8ENU - chains H and D of the 4 polymer chains in the assembly; structure by electron microscopy, 3.22 A resolution.

== Chain H ==
Molecule: Complement C3b alpha' chain
Organism: Homo sapiens
UniProt: P01024 (CO3_HUMAN); residues 727-1641 here correspond to UniProt positions 749-1663 (UniProt number = residue number + 22)
Amino-acid sequence (915 residues; row label = number of the first residue in the row):
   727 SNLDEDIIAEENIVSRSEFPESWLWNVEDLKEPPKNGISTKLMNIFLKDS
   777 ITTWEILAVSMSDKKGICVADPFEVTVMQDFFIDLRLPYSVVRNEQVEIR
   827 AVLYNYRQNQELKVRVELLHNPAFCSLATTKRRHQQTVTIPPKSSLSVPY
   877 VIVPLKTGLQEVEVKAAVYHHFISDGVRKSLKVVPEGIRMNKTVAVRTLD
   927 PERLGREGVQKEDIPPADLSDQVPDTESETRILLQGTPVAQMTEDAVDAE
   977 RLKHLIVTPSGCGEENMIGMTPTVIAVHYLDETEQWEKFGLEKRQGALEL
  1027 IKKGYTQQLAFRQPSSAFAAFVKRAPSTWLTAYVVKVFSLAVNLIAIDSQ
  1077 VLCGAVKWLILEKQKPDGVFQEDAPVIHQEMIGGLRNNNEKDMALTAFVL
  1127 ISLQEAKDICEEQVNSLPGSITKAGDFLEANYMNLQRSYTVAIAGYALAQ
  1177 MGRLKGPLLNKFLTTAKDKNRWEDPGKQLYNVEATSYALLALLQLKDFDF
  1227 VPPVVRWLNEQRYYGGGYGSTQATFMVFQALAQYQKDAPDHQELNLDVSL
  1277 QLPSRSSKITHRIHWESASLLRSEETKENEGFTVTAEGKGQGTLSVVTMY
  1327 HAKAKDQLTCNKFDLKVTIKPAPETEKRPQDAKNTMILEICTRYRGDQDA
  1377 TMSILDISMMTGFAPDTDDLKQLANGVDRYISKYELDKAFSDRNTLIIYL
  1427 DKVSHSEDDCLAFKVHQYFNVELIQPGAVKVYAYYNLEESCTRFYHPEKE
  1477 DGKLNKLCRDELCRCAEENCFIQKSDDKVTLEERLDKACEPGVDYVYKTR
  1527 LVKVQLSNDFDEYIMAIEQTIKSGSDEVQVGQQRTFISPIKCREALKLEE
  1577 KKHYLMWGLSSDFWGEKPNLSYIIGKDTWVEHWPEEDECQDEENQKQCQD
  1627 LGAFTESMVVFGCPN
Unresolved in the structure: 727-734, 1334, 1350-1360, 1501-1503
Sequence notes: conflict Glu991 (Gln1013 in P01024)
Swiss-Prot annotation at these positions:
  - region: Glu1612 to Phe1637 (Interaction with CFP/properdin)
  - site: Arg932, Glu933 (Cleavage), Arg1281, Ser1282 (Cleavage), Arg1298, Ser1299 (Cleavage), Asn1641 (Coordinates Mg(2+) for interaction with Complement factor B Bb fragment (CFB))
  - modified residue (Phosphoserine): Ser946, Ser1299, Ser1551
  - glycosylation (N-linked (GlcNAc...) asparagine): Asn917, Asn1595
Cystine bridges: Cys851-Cys1491, Cys1079-Cys1136, Cys1336-Cys1467, Cys1367-Cys1436, Cys1484-Cys1489, Cys1496-Cys1568, Cys1515-Cys1639, Cys1615-Cys1624
Glycans and other covalent adducts: N-acetylglucosamine (NAG) linked to Asn917

== Chain D ==
Molecule: Complement factor B
Organism: Homo sapiens
Notes: EC 3.4.21.47
UniProt: P00751 (CFAB_HUMAN); residues -23 to 739 here correspond to UniProt positions 2-764 (UniProt number = residue number + 25)
Amino-acid sequence (763 residues; row label = number of the first residue in the row; numbers below 1 keep their minus sign (Gly-23 is residue -23)):
   -23 GSNLSPQLCLMPFILGLLSGGVTTTPWSLARPQGSCSLEGVEIKGGSFRL
    27 LQEGQALEYVCPSGFYPYPVQTRTCRSTGSWSTLKTQDQKTVRKAECRAI
    77 HCPRPHDFENGEYWPRSPYYNVSDEISFHCYDGYTLRGSANRTCQVNGRW
   127 SGQTAICDNGAGYCSNPGIPIGTRKVGSQYRLEDSVTYHCSRGLTLRGSQ
   177 RRTCQEGGSWSGTEPSCQDSFMYDTPQEVAEAFLSSLTETIEGVDAEDGH
   227 GPGEQQKRKIVLDPSGSMNIYLVLDGSDSIGASNFTGAKKCLVNLIEKVA
   277 SYGVKPRYGLVTYATYPKIWVKVSEADSSNADWVTKQLNEINYEDHKLKS
   327 GTNTKKALQAVYSMMSWPDDVPPEGWNRTRHVIILMTDGLHNMGGDPITV
   377 IDEIRDLLYIGKDRKNPREDYLDVYVFGVGPLVNQVNINALASKKDNEQH
   427 VFKVKDMENLEDVFYQMIDESQSLSLCGMVWEHRKGTDYHKQPWQAKISV
   477 IRPSKGHESCMGAVVSEYFVLTAAHCFTVDDKEHSIKVSVGGEKRDLEIE
   527 VVLFHPNYNINGKKEAGIPEFYDYDVALIKLKNKLKYGQTIRPICLPCTE
   577 GTTRALRLPPTTTCQQQKEELLPAQDIKALFVSEEEKKLTRKEVYIKNGD
   627 KKGSCERDAQYAPGYDKVKDISEVVTPRFLCTGGVSPYADPNTCRGDSGG
   677 PLIVHKRSRFIQVGVISWGVVDVCKNQKRQKQVPAHARDFHINLFQVLPW
   727 LKEKLQDEDLGFL
Unresolved in the structure: -23 to 10, 218-232, 321-325, 538, 706-707
Swiss-Prot annotation at these positions:
  - active site (Charge relay system): His501, Asp551, Ser674
  - binding site (Mg(2+)): Ser253, Ser255, Thr328
  - binding site (Mn(2+)): Ser253, Ser255, Thr328
  - site: Arg234, Lys235 (Cleavage)
  - glycosylation: Asn97 (N-linked (GlcNAc...) asparagine), Asn117 (N-linked (GlcNAc...) asparagine), Asn260 (N-linked (GlcNAc...) asparagine), Lys266 (N-linked (Glc) (glycation) lysine), Asn353 (N-linked (GlcNAc...) asparagine)
Cystine bridges: Cys12-Cys51, Cys37-Cys73, Cys78-Cys120, Cys106-Cys133, Cys140-Cys180, Cys166-Cys193, Cys453-Cys571, Cys486-Cys502, Cys574-Cys590, Cys631-Cys657, Cys670-Cys700
Glycans and other covalent adducts: N-acetylglucosamine (NAG) linked to Asn97, Asn117, Asn260, Asn353
What the authors report for this chain:
  - conformationally variable residues (loop rearrangement, order/disorder transition): Thr216 to Lys233, Arg234

== Interface between chain H and chain D ==
Residue-residue contacts (39):
  Val740(H) with Pro94(D), hydrophobic
  Ser743(H) with Arg80(D)
  Glu744(H) with Asp83(D)
  Trp749(H) with Tyr107(D)
  Leu750(H) with Tyr107(D)
  Trp751(H) with Tyr107(D); Asp108(D)
  Asn752(H) with Glu88(D), hydrogen bond; Cys106(D); Asp108(D)
  Val753(H) with Asp108(D)
  Phe772(H) with Trp90(D); Pro91(D), hydrophobic
  Lys774(H) with Arg92(D)
  Glu887(H) with His82(D); Arg150(D), salt bridge
  Arg904(H) with His82(D), hydrogen bond
  Glu955(H) with Arg157(D), salt bridge
  Leu1278(H) with Lys391(D)
  Pro1279(H) with Lys391(D)
  Ser1280(H) with Arg390(D)
  Arg1281(H) with Leu158(D); Glu159(D); Lys391(D)
  Ser1282(H) with Lys391(D)
  Glu1301(H) with Arg157(D), salt bridge; Glu159(D)
  Thr1302(H) with Glu159(D)
  Lys1303(H) with Glu159(D), hydrogen bond (backbone-side chain)
  Lys1548(H) with Met369(D)
  Ser1549(H) with Gly370(D); Gly371(D)
  Ser1551(H) with Gly371(D); Asp372(D)
  Cys1639(H) with Met369(D)
  Asn1641(H) with Asp254(D); Gly327(D); Thr328(D), hydrogen bond (backbone-side chain); Met369(D)
Other interface residues (no listed pair), chain H (32 interface residues in all): Arg859, Leu885, Asp1512, Pro1517, Asp1520, Gly1550
Other interface residues (no listed pair), chain D (35 interface residues in all): Thr54, Lys66, His105, Val152, Asp160, His165, Ser167, Glu182, Ser253, His367, Asn368

== Overview ==
32 residues of chain H and 35 residues of chain D are in contact; the contacts include 4 hydrogen bonds and 3
salt bridges. Among the polar pairs are Glu887(H)-Arg150(D), Glu955(H)-Arg157(D) and Glu1301(H)-Arg157(D).
Covalently linked N-acetylglucosamine: at Asn917(H). Covalently linked N-acetylglucosamine: at Asn97(D),
Asn117(D), Asn260(D) and Asn353(D). The paper reports conformational variability at Thr216(D) and Arg234(D).
Chain H is Complement C3b alpha' chain and chain D is Complement factor B, both from Homo sapiens; the
structure, Structure of the C3bB proconvertase in complex with lufaxin, was determined by electron microscopy,
deposited together with 8EOK and 8EO2.
